Entry 8E6X (electron microscopy, 4.27 A resolution (low resolution: residue-level contacts below are approximate; hydrogen-bond / salt-bridge calls are withheld)); this record covers chains A and B of the 9 polymer chains in the assembly.

[Chain A]
Name: DNA-directed RNA polymerase subunit beta
Source organism: Escherichia coli
Notes: EC 2.7.7.6
UniProtKB: P0A8V4 (RPOB_ECO57); numbering as in UniProt (aligned over 1-1342)
Amino-acid sequence (1342 residues; numbered 1 to 1342; the number before each row is that of its first residue):
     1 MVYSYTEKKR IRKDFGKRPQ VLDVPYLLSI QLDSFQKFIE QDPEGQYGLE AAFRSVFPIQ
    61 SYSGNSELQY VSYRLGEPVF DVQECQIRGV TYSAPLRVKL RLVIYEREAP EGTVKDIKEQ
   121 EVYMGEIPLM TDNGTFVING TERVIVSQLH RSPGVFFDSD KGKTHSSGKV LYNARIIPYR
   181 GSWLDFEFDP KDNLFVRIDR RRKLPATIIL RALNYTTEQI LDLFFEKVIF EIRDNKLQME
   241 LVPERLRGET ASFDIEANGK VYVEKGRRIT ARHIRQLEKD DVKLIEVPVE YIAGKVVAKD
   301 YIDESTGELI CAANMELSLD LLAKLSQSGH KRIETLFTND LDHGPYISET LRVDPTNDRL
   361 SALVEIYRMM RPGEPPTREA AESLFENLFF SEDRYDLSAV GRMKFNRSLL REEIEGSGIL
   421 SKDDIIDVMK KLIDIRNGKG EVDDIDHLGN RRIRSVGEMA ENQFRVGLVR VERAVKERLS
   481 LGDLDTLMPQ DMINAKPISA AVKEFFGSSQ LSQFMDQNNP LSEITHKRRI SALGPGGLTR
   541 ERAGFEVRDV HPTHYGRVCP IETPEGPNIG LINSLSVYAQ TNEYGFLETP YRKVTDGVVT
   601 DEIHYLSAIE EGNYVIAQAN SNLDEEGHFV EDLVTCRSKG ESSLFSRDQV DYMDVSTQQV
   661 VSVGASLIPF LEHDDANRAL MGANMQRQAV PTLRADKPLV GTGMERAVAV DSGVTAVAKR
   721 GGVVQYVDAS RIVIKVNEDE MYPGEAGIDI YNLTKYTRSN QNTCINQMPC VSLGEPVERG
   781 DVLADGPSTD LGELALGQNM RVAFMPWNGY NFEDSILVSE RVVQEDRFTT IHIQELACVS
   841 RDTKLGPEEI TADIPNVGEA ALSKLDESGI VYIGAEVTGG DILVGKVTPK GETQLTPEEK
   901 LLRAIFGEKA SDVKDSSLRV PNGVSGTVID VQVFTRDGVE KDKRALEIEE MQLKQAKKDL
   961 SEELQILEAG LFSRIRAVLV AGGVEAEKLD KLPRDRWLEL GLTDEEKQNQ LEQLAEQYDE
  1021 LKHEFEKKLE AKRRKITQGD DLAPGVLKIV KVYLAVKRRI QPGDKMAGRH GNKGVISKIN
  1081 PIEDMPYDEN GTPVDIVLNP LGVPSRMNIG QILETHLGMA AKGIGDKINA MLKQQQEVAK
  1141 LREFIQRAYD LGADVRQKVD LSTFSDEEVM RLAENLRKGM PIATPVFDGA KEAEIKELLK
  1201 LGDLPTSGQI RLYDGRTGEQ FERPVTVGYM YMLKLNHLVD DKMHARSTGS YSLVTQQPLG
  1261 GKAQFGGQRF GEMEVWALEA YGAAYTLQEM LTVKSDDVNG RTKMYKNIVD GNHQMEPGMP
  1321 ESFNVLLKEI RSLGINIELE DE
Not modelled in the structure: 1, 1342
UniProt features mapped onto this chain:
  - modified residue (N6-acetyllysine): Lys1022, Lys1200

[Chain B]
Name: DNA-directed RNA polymerase subunit beta'
Source organism: Escherichia coli
Notes: EC 2.7.7.6
UniProtKB: P0A8T7 (RPOC_ECOLI); residue numbers follow UniProt; this construct covers 1-1407
Amino-acid sequence (1407 residues; numbered 1 to 1407; the number before each row is that of its first residue):
     1 MKDLLKFLKA QTKTEEFDAI KIALASPDMI RSWSFGEVKK PETINYRTFK PERDGLFCAR
    61 IFGPVKDYEC LCGKYKRLKH RGVICEKCGV EVTQTKVRRE RMGHIELASP TAHIWFLKSL
   121 PSRIGLLLDM PLRDIERVLY FESYVVIEGG MTNLERQQIL TEEQYLDALE EFGDEFDAKM
   181 GAEAIQALLK SMDLEQECEQ LREELNETNS ETKRKKLTKR IKLLEAFVQS GNKPEWMILT
   241 VLPVLPPDLR PLVPLDGGRF ATSDLNDLYR RVINRNNRLK RLLDLAAPDI IVRNEKRMLQ
   301 EAVDALLDNG RRGRAITGSN KRPLKSLADM IKGKQGRFRQ NLLGKRVDYS GRSVITVGPY
   361 LRLHQCGLPK KMALELFKPF IYGKLELRGL ATTIKAAKKM VEREEAVVWD ILDEVIREHP
   421 VLLNRAPTLH RLGIQAFEPV LIEGKAIQLH PLVCAAYNAD FDGDQMAVHV PLTLEAQLEA
   481 RALMMSTNNI LSPANGEPII VPSQDVVLGL YYMTRDCVNA KGEGMVLTGP KEAERLYRSG
   541 LASLHARVKV RITEYEKDAN GELVAKTSLK DTTVGRAILW MIVPKGLPYS IVNQALGKKA
   601 ISKMLNTCYR ILGLKPTVIF ADQIMYTGFA YAARSGASVG IDDMVIPEKK HEIISEAEAE
   661 VAEIQEQFQS GLVTAGERYN KVIDIWAAAN DRVSKAMMDN LQTETVINRD GQEEKQVSFN
   721 SIYMMADSGA RGSAAQIRQL AGMRGLMAKP DGSIIETPIT ANFREGLNVL QYFISTHGAR
   781 KGLADTALKT ANSGYLTRRL VDVAQDLVVT EDDCGTHEGI MMTPVIEGGD VKEPLRDRVL
   841 GRVTAEDVLK PGTADILVPR NTLLHEQWCD LLEENSVDAV KVRSVVSCDT DFGVCAHCYG
   901 RDLARGHIIN KGEAIGVIAA QSIGEPGTQL TMRTFHIGGA ASRAAAESSI QVKNKGSIKL
   961 SNVKSVVNSS GKLVITSRNT ELKLIDEFGR TKESYKVPYG AVLAKGDGEQ VAGGETVANW
  1021 DPHTMPVITE VSGFVRFTDM IDGQTITRQT DELTGLSSLV VLDSAERTAG GKDLRPALKI
  1081 VDAQGNDVLI PGTDMPAQYF LPGKAIVQLE DGVQISSGDT LARIPQESGG TKDITGGLPR
  1141 VADLFEARRP KEPAILAEIS GIVSFGKETK GKRRLVITPV DGSDPYEEMI PKWRQLNVFE
  1201 GERVERGDVI SDGPEAPHDI LRLRGVHAVT RYIVNEVQDV YRLQGVKIND KHIEVIVRQM
  1261 LRKATIVNAG SSDFLEGEQV EYSRVKIANR ELEANGKVGA TYSRDLLGIT KASLATESFI
  1321 SAASFQETTR VLTEAAVAGK RDELRGLKEN VIVGRLIPAG TGYAYHQDRM RRRAAGEAPA
  1381 APQVTAEDAS ASLAELLNAG LGGSDNE
Not modelled in the structure: 1-15, 934-947, 1127-1135, 1374-1407
UniProt features mapped onto this chain:
  - binding site (Zn(2+)): Cys70, Cys72, Cys85, Cys88, Cys814, Cys888, Cys895, Cys898
  - binding site (Mg(2+)): Asp460, Asp462, Asp464
  - modified residue: Lys983 (N6-acetyllysine)
  - mutagenesis: Gln504 (Q504P: Resistant to antibiotics salinamide A and B), Asn690 (N690D: Resistant to antibiotics salinamide A and B), Met697 (M697V: Resistant to antibiotics salinamide A and B), Ala735 (A735T: Resistant to antibiotics salinamide A and B), Arg738 (R738C/H/P/S: Resistant to antibiotics salinamide A and B), Ala748 (A748E: Resistant to antibiotics salinamide A and B), Pro758 (P758S/T: Resistant to antibiotics salinamide A and B), Phe763 (F763C: Resistant to antibiotics salinamide A and B), Ser775 (S775A: Resistant to antibiotics salinamide A and B), Ala779 (A779T/V: Resistant to antibiotics salinamide A and B), Arg780 (R780C: Resistant to antibiotics salinamide A and B), Gly782 (G782A/C: Resistant to antibiotics salinamide A and B), 1 further mutagenesis entry in UniProt
Disulfide bonds: Cys72-Cys88
Bound ions: Zn2+ site 1: Cys70, Cys85; Mg2+: Asp460, Asp462, Asp464 (shared with 1 residue of chain 7); Zn2+ site 2: Cys814, Cys888, Cys895, Cys898

[Interface between chain A and chain B]
Contacting residue pairs (339):
  Ser166(A) with Lys1151(B)
  Glu504(A) with Asn320(B)
  Gly544(A) with Leu788(B)
  Phe545(A) with Met932(B); Arg933(B)
  Arg548(A) with Arg780(B); Ala784(B); Leu788(B)
  Asp549(A) with Pro750(B)
  Val550(A) with Pro750(B); Phe773(B); Thr776(B); His777(B)
  His551(A) with Phe773(B); His777(B)
  Pro552(A) with His777(B)
  Tyr555(A) with Val769(B); Leu770(B)
  Cys559(A) with Arg780(B)
  Pro560(A) with Phe773(B); Thr776(B); Arg780(B)
  Ile561(A) with Tyr772(B); Thr776(B)
  Thr563(A) with Arg780(B)
  Gly566(A) with Ala787(B)
  Ile569(A) with Arg780(B); Leu783(B); Ala784(B); Ala787(B)
  Gly570(A) with Arg780(B)
  Gln618(A) with Asn768(B); Val769(B); Leu770(B)
  Asn620(A) with Asn768(B)
  Leu633(A) with Glu658(B)
  Glu641(A) with Lys749(B)
  Ser642(A) with Leu770(B)
  Thr657(A) with Val769(B)
  Val660(A) with Val769(B)
  Leu671(A) with Tyr772(B)
  Glu672(A) with Gly766(B); Leu767(B)
  His673(A) with Phe763(B); Arg764(B); Glu765(B); Gly766(B)
  Asp674(A) with Phe763(B); Tyr772(B)
  Asp675(A) with Arg744(B); Phe763(B); Tyr772(B)
  Ala676(A) with Tyr772(B)
  Asn677(A) with Ala779(B); Leu783(B)
  Ala679(A) with Tyr772(B)
  Leu680(A) with Leu783(B)
  Phe804(A) with Ser638(B)
  Met805(A) with Ala633(B)
  Pro806(A) with Ala632(B); Ala633(B); Ala637(B)
  Trp807(A) with Ala633(B)
  Asn808(A) with Phe629(B); Ala633(B)
  Gly809(A) with Val357(B); Pro359(B); Phe629(B)
  Tyr810(A) with Pro359(B)
  Asn811(A) with Asp505(B)
  Phe812(A) with Val357(B); Pro451(B); Ser503(B); Gln504(B); Asp505(B); Phe629(B)
  Glu813(A) with Phe461(B); Gln504(B)
  Asp814(A) with Asp460(B); Asp462(B)
  Ser815(A) with Val357(B); Phe461(B)
  Arg841(A) with Asp256(B); Gly257(B)
  Lys844(A) with Arg47(B); Thr48(B)
  Gln1061(A) with Lys445(B)
  Pro1062(A) with Ala446(B)
  Gly1063(A) with Val354(B)
  Lys1065(A) with Asp462(B); Gly463(B)
  Lys1073(A) with Asp462(B)
  Gly1074(A) with Phe461(B)
  Val1075(A) with Val354(B); Ile355(B); Thr356(B); Phe461(B); Gly463(B)
  Ser1077(A) with Thr356(B)
  Asn1099(A) with Asp505(B)
  Pro1100(A) with Ala637(B); Ser638(B); Val639(B)
  Leu1101(A) with Gln504(B); Asp505(B); Leu508(B); Met725(B); Arg731(B)
  Val1103(A) with Val639(B)
  Pro1104(A) with Ile722(B); Met725(B); Gln736(B)
  Ser1105(A) with Arg731(B); Gly732(B); Gln736(B)
  Met1107(A) with Gln736(B); Gln739(B); Leu740(B)
  Ile1109(A) with Met644(B); Phe763(B)
  Ile1112(A) with Val639(B); Gly640(B); Ile641(B)
  Leu1113(A) with Ile641(B)
  His1116(A) with Ile641(B)
  Phe1187(A) with Val769(B)
  Glu1192(A) with Arg764(B)
  Lys1196(A) with Asp642(B)
  Ser1207(A) with Asp642(B)
  Gln1209(A) with Gly640(B)
  Glu1219(A) with Arg634(B)
  Phe1221(A) with Ala633(B)
  Glu1222(A) with Tyr512(B); Ser635(B)
  Arg1223(A) with Tyr512(B); Gly636(B); Phe719(B); Ser721(B); Met724(B)
  Val1225(A) with Gly636(B)
  Thr1226(A) with Ser638(B); Val639(B)
  Val1239(A) with Val354(B); Lys445(B)
  Asp1240(A) with Lys445(B)
  Lys1242(A) with Arg352(B); Val354(B); Gln465(B)
  Met1243(A) with Arg352(B); Ser353(B); Met372(B); Lys445(B)
  His1244(A) with Gly351(B); Arg352(B); Met372(B)
  Ala1245(A) with Ser350(B); Met372(B); Glu375(B)
  Arg1246(A) with Asp348(B); Tyr349(B); Ser350(B); Glu375(B); Leu376(B)
  Ser1247(A) with Asp348(B); Tyr349(B); Glu375(B); Lys378(B)
  Thr1248(A) with Tyr349(B)
  Tyr1251(A) with Asp348(B)
  Leu1253(A) with Arg99(B); Pro251(B); Val253(B)
  Val1254(A) with Arg99(B); Leu249(B); Arg337(B)
  Thr1255(A) with Arg337(B)
  Gln1256(A) with Arg99(B)
  Gln1257(A) with Asn341(B); Lys345(B); Arg346(B)
  Pro1258(A) with Arg346(B); Asp348(B)
  Leu1259(A) with Arg346(B)
  Gly1260(A) with Arg346(B)
  Phe1265(A) with Glu375(B)
  Gly1267(A) with Arg346(B); Val347(B); Ser350(B)
  Gln1268(A) with Val347(B); Ser350(B); Gly351(B); Arg352(B)
  Arg1269(A) with Arg339(B); Gln340(B); Gly344(B); Lys345(B); Arg346(B)
  Phe1270(A) with Gly344(B); Lys345(B); Val347(B); His469(B)
  Glu1272(A) with Leu343(B); Arg798(B)
  Met1273(A) with Thr428(B)
  Glu1274(A) with Asn424(B); Ala426(B); Thr428(B); Ile434(B)
  Val1275(A) with Leu343(B); Val1351(B)
  Trp1276(A) with Arg798(B); Val801(B); Val917(B); Gln921(B)
  Ala1277(A) with Arg431(B); Ile434(B); Gln921(B)
  Leu1278(A) with Met484(B)
  Glu1279(A) with Ala914(B); Val917(B); Leu1347(B); Val1351(B); Ile1357(B)
  Ala1280(A) with Arg431(B); Ile918(B); Gln921(B)
  Tyr1281(A) with Arg431(B); Ile434(B); Leu483(B); Met484(B); Asn489(B)
  Gly1282(A) with Glu479(B); Leu483(B); Gly1360(B); Thr1361(B)
  Ala1283(A) with Glu479(B); Leu483(B); Met484(B)
  Ala1284(A) with Glu479(B); Leu1356(B); Thr1361(B); Gly1362(B)
  Tyr1285(A) with Glu475(B); Glu479(B); Leu1356(B); Thr1361(B)
  Thr1286(A) with Ala476(B); Glu479(B)
  Leu1287(A) with Ile1357(B)
  Gln1288(A) with Leu1356(B)
  Glu1289(A) with Pro471(B); Leu472(B); Thr473(B); Ala476(B)
  Met1290(A) with Val347(B)
  Leu1291(A) with Lys345(B); Val1351(B); Gly1354(B)
  Thr1292(A) with Gly1354(B)
  Lys1294(A) with Asp348(B); Val470(B); Leu472(B)
  Ser1295(A) with Lys345(B); Arg346(B)
  Val1298(A) with Lys96(B)
  Tyr1305(A) with Pro379(B); Tyr382(B); Ile394(B)
  Ile1308(A) with Pro379(B); Phe380(B)
  Val1309(A) with Pro379(B); Tyr382(B); Gly383(B); Glu386(B)
  Asp1310(A) with Glu386(B)
  His1313(A) with Phe380(B); Leu472(B); Thr473(B); Leu474(B)
  Gln1314(A) with Thr473(B)
  Met1315(A) with Thr473(B)
  Gly1318(A) with Gly1354(B)
  Pro1320(A) with Lys345(B); Val1353(B); Gly1354(B)
  Glu1321(A) with Arg99(B)
  Ser1322(A) with Asn341(B); Leu342(B)
  Phe1323(A) with Ile20(B); Ile1352(B); Val1353(B)
  Val1325(A) with Leu249(B)
  Leu1326(A) with Arg337(B); Phe338(B); Leu342(B)
  Lys1328(A) with Glu100(B); Met102(B); Leu245(B); Leu249(B)
  Glu1329(A) with Leu245(B); Met330(B); Arg337(B)
  Ile1330(A) with Ile331(B)
  Arg1331(A) with Trp33(B); Met102(B); Pro243(B)
  Ser1332(A) with Pro243(B); Leu245(B); Leu327(B)
  Leu1333(A) with Trp115(B); Pro243(B); Leu307(B); Leu327(B)
  Gly1334(A) with Leu24(B); Ala25(B); His113(B)
  Ile1335(A) with Ile22(B); Ala23(B); Trp33(B); Phe116(B); Ala1336(B)
  Asn1336(A) with Lys21(B); Ile22(B); Ala23(B); Leu24(B); Ala25(B); Met29(B); Trp33(B)
  Ile1337(A) with Ile20(B); Lys21(B)
  Glu1338(A) with Ile20(B); Lys21(B)
  Leu1339(A) with Phe17(B); Ile20(B)
  Glu1340(A) with Phe17(B); Asp18(B); Ala19(B); Lys21(B)
  Asp1341(A) with Asp18(B)
Interface residues without a listed pair, chain A (166 interface residues in all): His554, Glu565, Asn573, Ala619, Cys636, Leu644, Ile1076, Arg1106, Leu1238, Gly1271, Asp1296, Asn1299, Met1304, Met1319
Interface residues without a listed pair, chain B (191 interface residues in all): Glu16, Leu239, Val244, Pro246, Asp248, Tyr269, Tyr360, Pro369, Lys371, Leu422, Arg425, Pro427, His430, Leu432, Gln435, Ala459, Ala467, Gln477, Val506, Tyr537, Arg538, Ala630, Asp643, Ala730, Thr757, Ile774, Ser775, Thr797, Glu913, Leu1332, Lys1348, Arg1355

[Overview]
The interface between chain A and chain B involves 166 residues on one side and 191 on the other. Asp460(B),
Asp462(B) and Asp464(B) coordinate Mg2+. From UniProt: 8 Zn2+-binding residues, 3 Mg2+-binding residues and 13
mutagenesis sites on chain B.
Here chain A is DNA-directed RNA polymerase subunit beta and chain B is DNA-directed RNA polymerase subunit
beta', both from Escherichia coli. Entry 8E6X (Escherichia coli Rho-dependent transcription pre-termination
complex containing 18 nt long RNA spacer, lambda-tR1 rut RNA, Mg-ADP-BeF3 ...) was determined by electron
microscopy together with 8E3F, 8E3H, 8E5K, 8E5L, 8E5O, 8E5P and 3 further entries from the same study.
